Entry 6PC7 (electron microscopy, 2.50 A resolution); this record covers chains L and M of the 7 polymer chains in the assembly.

Chain L:
Protein: 50S ribosomal protein L15
From: Escherichia coli
UniProtKB: A0A037Y8L6 (A0A037Y8L6_ECOLX); numbering as in UniProt (aligned over 1-144)
Chain sequence (144 residues; row label = number of the first residue in the row):
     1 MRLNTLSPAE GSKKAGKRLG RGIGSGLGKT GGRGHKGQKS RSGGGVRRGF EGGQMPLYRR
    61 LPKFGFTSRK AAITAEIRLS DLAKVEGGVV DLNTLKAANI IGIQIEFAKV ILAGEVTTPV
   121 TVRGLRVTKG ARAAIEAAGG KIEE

Chain M:
Protein: 50S ribosomal protein L4
From: Escherichia coli
UniProtKB: D7Z9F6 (D7Z9F6_ECOLX); residues 1-201 here = UniProt positions 1-201
Chain sequence (201 residues; row label = number of the first residue in the row):
     1 MELVLKDAQS ALTVSETTFG RDFNEALVHQ VVVAYAAGAR QGTRAQKTRA EVTGSGKKPW
    61 RQKGTGRARS GSIKSPIWRS GGVTFAARPQ DHSQKVNKKM YRGALKSILS ELVRQDRLIV
   121 VEKFSVEAPK TKLLAQKLKD MALEDVLIIT GELDENLFLA ARNLHKVDVR DATGIDPVSL
   181 IAFDKVVMTA DAVKQVEEML A

How chain L and chain M interact:
Pairs across the interface (19):
  Met-1(L) with Phe-23(M), hydrophobic; Ile-108(M); Glu-111(M); Leu-112(M), hydrophobic; Gln-115(M); Arg-117(M), hydrogen bond (backbone-side chain); Ile-181(M)
  Arg-2(L) with Arg-117(M); Ile-181(M); Asp-184(M), salt bridge
  Leu-3(L) with Ile-181(M); Ala-182(M), hydrophobic
  Thr-5(L) with Glu-25(M)
  Leu-6(L) with Glu-25(M); His-29(M)
  Ser-7(L) with Glu-25(M), hydrogen bond (backbone-side chain)
  Pro-8(L) with His-29(M)
  Ala-9(L) with Ala-26(M), hydrophobic
  Lys-13(L) with His-29(M)
Also at the interface, not in a pair above, chain M (15 interface residues in all): Val-28, Val-32, Val-178

Summary:
The interface between chain L and chain M involves 9 residues on one side and 15 on the other; the contacts
include 2 hydrogen bonds and 1 salt bridge. Among the polar pairs are Arg-2(L)/Asp-184(M), Met-1(L)/Arg-117(M)
and Ser-7(L)/Glu-25(M).
Chain L is 50S ribosomal protein L15 and chain M is 50S ribosomal protein L4, both from Escherichia coli; the
structure, E. coli 50S ribosome bound to compound 46, was determined by electron microscopy (same publication
as 6PC5, 6PC6, 6PC8, 6PCH, 6PCQ, 6PCR and 3 further entries).
